Entry 4D0M (X-ray diffraction, 6.00 A resolution (low resolution: residue-level contacts below are approximate; hydrogen-bond / salt-bridge calls are withheld)); this record covers chains C and S of the 12 polymer chains in the assembly.

# Chain C (and S)
Molecule: Phosphatidylinositol 4-kinase beta
From: Homo sapiens
Notes: EC 2.7.1.67; chain S of this document is another copy of the same molecule, construct and numbering; everything in this record applies to it too
UniProtKB: Q9UBF8 (PI4KB_HUMAN); the construct lacks a stretch of the UniProt sequence, so the offset changes along the chain: 121-303 = UniProt 121-303; 304-406 = UniProt 319-421; 507-784 = UniProt 522-799
Amino-acid sequence (566 residues; each row starts with the number of its first residue; note: 100 numbers in that range are skipped by the numbering (no residue carries them; nothing is unmodelled there)):
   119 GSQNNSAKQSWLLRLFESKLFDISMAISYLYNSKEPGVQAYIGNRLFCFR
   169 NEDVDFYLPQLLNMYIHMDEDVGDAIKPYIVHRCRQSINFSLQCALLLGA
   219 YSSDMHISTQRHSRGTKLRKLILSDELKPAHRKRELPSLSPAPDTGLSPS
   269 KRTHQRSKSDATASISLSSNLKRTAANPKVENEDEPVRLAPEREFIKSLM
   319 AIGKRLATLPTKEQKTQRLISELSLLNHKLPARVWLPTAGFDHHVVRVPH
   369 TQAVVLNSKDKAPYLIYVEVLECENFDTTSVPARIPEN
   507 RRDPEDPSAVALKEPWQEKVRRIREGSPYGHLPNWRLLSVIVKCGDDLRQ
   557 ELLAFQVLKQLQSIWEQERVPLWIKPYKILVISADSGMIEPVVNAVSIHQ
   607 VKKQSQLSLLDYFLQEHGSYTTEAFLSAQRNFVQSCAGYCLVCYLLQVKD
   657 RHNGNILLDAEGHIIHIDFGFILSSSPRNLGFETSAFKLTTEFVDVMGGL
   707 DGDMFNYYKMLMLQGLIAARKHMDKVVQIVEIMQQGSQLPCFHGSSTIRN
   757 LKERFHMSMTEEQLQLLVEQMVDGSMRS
Unresolved in the structure: 119-127, 222-231, 243-305, 507-512, 683-690
Differences from the reference sequence: expression tag (119-120); engineered mutation Ala294 (Ser in Q9UBF8); conflict Arg507 (Lys522 in Q9UBF8)
Swiss-Prot annotation at these positions:
  - modified residue: Ser258 (Phosphoserine), Thr263 (Phosphothreonine), Ser266 (Phosphoserine), Ser275 (Phosphoserine), Ser277 (Phosphoserine), Ser284 (Phosphoserine)
  - region: Val526 to Gly532 (G-loop), Gln653 to Asn661 (Catalytic loop), His672 to Thr696 (Activation loop)
Small-molecule neighbours: pik-93 (093; N-(5-(4-chloro-3-(2-hydroxy-ethylsulfamoyl)- phenylthiazole-2-yl)-acetamide): Leu374, Pro381, Ile547, Lys549, Glu557, Tyr583, Ile595, Glu596, Pro597, Val598, Ala601, Leu663, Ile673, Asp674

# How chain C and chain S interact
Pairs across the interface (8; chain C residue first):
  Leu133(C) with Met765(S)
  Leu138(C) with Met765(S); Gln769(S)
  Asp730(C) with Met763(S)
  Arg755(C) with Tyr147(S)
  Glu759(C) with Tyr147(S)
  Met763(C) with Lys727(S)
  Met765(C) with Leu138(S)
Also at the interface, not in a pair above, chain C (14 interface residues in all): Arg132, Ser136, Tyr147, Gln653, Lys655, His762, Ser764
Also at the interface, not in a pair above, chain S (12 interface residues in all): Trp129, Leu133, His728, Ser764, Leu772, Gln776

# Summary
14 residues of chain C face 12 of chain S across their interface. Chain C binds pik-93.
Chain C and chain S are both Phosphatidylinositol 4-kinase beta (Homo sapiens); the structure,
Phosphatidylinositol 4-kinase III beta in a complex with Rab11a-GTP- gamma-S and the Rab-binding domain of
FIP3, was determined by X-ray diffraction, deposited together with 4D0L.
